7Z0S - chains G and D of the 6 polymer chains in the assembly; structure by electron microscopy, 2.60 A resolution.

== Chain G ==
Name: Formate hydrogenlyase subunit 7
From: Escherichia coli K-12
Reference sequence: P16433 (HYCG_ECOLI); residues 1-255 here = UniProt positions 1-255
Sequence (255 residues; row label = number of the first residue in the row):
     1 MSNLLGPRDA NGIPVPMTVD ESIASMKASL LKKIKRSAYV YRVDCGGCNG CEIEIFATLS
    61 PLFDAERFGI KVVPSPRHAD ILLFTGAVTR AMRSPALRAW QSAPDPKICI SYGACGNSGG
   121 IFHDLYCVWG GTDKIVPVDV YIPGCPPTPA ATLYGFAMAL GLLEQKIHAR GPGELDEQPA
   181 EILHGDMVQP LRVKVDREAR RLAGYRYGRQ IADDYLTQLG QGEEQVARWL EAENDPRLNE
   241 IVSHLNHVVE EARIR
Not modelled in the structure: 1-3, 254-255
Bound ions: 4Fe-4S cluster Fe: Cys48, Cys51, Cys115, Cys145
Small-molecule neighbours: 4Fe-4S cluster (SF4): Gly47, Cys48, Gly50, Cys51, Glu52, Gly113, Ala114, Cys115, Phe122, Gly144, Cys145, Pro146
UniProt features mapped onto this chain:
  - binding site ([4Fe-4S] cluster): Cys45, Cys51, Cys115, Cys145

== Chain D ==
Name: Formate hydrogenlyase subunit 4
From: Escherichia coli K-12
Reference sequence: P16430 (HYCD_ECOLI); numbering as in UniProt (aligned over 1-307)
Sequence (307 residues; numbered 1 to 307; the number before each row is that of its first residue):
     1 MSVLYPLIQA LVLFAVAPLL SGITRVARAR LHNRRGPGVL QEYRDIIKLL GRQSVGPDAS
    61 GWVFRLTPYV MVGVMLTIAT ALPVVTVGSP LPQLGDLITL LYLFAIARFF FAISGLDTGS
   121 PFTAIGASRE AMLGVLVEPM LLLGLWVAAQ VAGSTNISNI TDTVYHWPLS QSIPLVLALC
   181 ACAFATFIEM GKLPFDLAEA EQELQEGPLS EYSGSGFGVM KWGISLKQLV VLQMFVGVFI
   241 PWGQMETFTA GGLLLALVIA IVKLVVGVLV IALFENSMAR LRLDITPRIT WAGFGFAFLA
   301 FVSLLAA
Not modelled in the structure: 1
Small-molecule neighbours:
  - DR9 (1-cis-9-octadecanoyl-2-cis-9-hexadecanoyl phosphatidyl glycerol): Ala183, Phe184, Phe187, Pro194, Phe195, Leu232, Phe235, Val236, Ile240, Lys263, Val266, Gly267, Val270, Ile271, Phe274, Met278, Ile289
  - Lauryl Maltose Neopentyl Glycol (LMN): Tyr165, His166, Trp167, Leu169, Leu179, Phe239, Ile240, Trp242, Glu246
  - phosphatidylethanolamine (PTY), molecule 1: Ser54, Trp62, Arg65, Leu66, Tyr69, Val70, Ile106, Phe110
  - phosphatidylethanolamine (PTY), molecule 2: Pro287, Trp291, Phe294

== How chain G and chain D interact ==
Contacting residue pairs (49):
  Lys33(G) - Lys48(D)
  Lys33(G) - Gly51(D)
  Arg36(G) - Gln41(D)  hydrogen bond (backbone-side chain)
  Arg36(G) - Arg44(D)
  Ser37(G) - Gln41(D)
  Ser37(G) - Arg44(D)
  Ser37(G) - Asp45(D)  hydrogen bond
  Ser37(G) - Lys48(D)
  Tyr39(G) - Asp45(D)  hydrogen bond
  Tyr39(G) - Lys48(D)
  Tyr39(G) - Phe217(D)  hydrophobic
  Tyr39(G) - Lys221(D)  hydrogen bond
  Ser60(G) - Arg34(D)
  Pro61(G) - His32(D)
  Pro61(G) - Asn33(D)
  Pro61(G) - Arg34(D)
  Asp64(G) - Arg34(D)  salt bridge
  Asp64(G) - Arg35(D)
  Asp64(G) - Gly36(D)  hydrogen bond (side chain-backbone)
  Glu66(G) - Arg25(D)  salt bridge
  Glu66(G) - Arg34(D)  salt bridge
  Glu66(G) - Pro37(D)
  Arg67(G) - Arg35(D)
  Arg67(G) - Gly36(D)
  Gly69(G) - Gln41(D)
  Lys71(G) - Arg25(D)
  Pro74(G) - Glu201(D)
  Pro74(G) - Gln205(D)
  Pro74(G) - Glu206(D)
  Ser75(G) - Ser210(D)  hydrogen bond (side chain-backbone)
  Arg77(G) - Val55(D)
  Arg77(G) - Pro57(D)
  Arg77(G) - Ser210(D)
  Arg77(G) - Glu211(D)  salt bridge
  Arg77(G) - Tyr212(D)
  Arg77(G) - Ser213(D)  hydrogen bond (backbone-side chain)
  His78(G) - Leu209(D)  hydrogen bond (side chain-backbone)
  His78(G) - Ser210(D)
  His78(G) - Tyr212(D)  hydrogen bond (side chain-backbone)
  His78(G) - Phe217(D)
  Ala79(G) - Arg52(D)  hydrogen bond (backbone-side chain)
  Asp80(G) - Lys48(D)  salt bridge
  Asp80(G) - Arg52(D)  salt bridge
  Pro104(G) - Arg52(D)  hydrogen bond (backbone-side chain)
  Pro104(G) - Gln53(D)
  Pro104(G) - Ser213(D)
  Asp105(G) - Arg52(D)
  Asp105(G) - Gln53(D)  hydrogen bond (backbone-side chain)
  Pro106(G) - Arg52(D)  hydrogen bond (backbone-side chain)
Interface residues without a listed pair, chain G (24 interface residues in all): Leu30, Ile34, Leu59, Lys107
Interface residues without a listed pair, chain D (29 interface residues in all): Leu49, Gly56, Gly214

== Summary ==
The interface between chain G and chain D involves 24 residues on one side and 29 on the other, with 13
hydrogen bonds and 6 salt bridges. Polar contacts include Asp64(G)-Arg34(D), Glu66(G)-Arg25(D) and
Glu66(G)-Arg34(D). Ligands of chain G: 4Fe-4S cluster.
Here chain G is Formate hydrogenlyase subunit 7 and chain D is Formate hydrogenlyase subunit 4, both from
Escherichia coli K-12. Entry 7Z0S (Structure of the Escherichia coli formate hydrogenlyase complex (anaerobic
preparation, without formate dehydrogenase H)) was determined by electron microscopy (same publication as
7Z0T).
